Entry 7QG9 (electron microscopy, 3.45 A resolution); this record covers chains I and S of the 27 polymer chains in the assembly.

# Chain I
Name: Minor tail protein
Source organism: Escherichia phage T5
UniProtKB: Q6QGE3 (TAIL1_BPT5); numbering as in UniProt (aligned over 1-298)
Sequence (298 residues; numbered 1 to 298; the number before each row is that of its first residue):
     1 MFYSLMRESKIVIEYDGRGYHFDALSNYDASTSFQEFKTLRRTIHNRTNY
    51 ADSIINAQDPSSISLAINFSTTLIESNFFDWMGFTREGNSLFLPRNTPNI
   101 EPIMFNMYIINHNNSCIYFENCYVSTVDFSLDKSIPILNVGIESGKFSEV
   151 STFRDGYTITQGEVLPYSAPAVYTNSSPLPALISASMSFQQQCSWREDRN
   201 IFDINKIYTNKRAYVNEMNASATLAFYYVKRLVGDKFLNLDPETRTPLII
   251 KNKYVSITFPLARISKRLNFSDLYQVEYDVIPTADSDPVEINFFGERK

# Chain S
Name: L-shaped tail fiber protein p132
Source organism: Escherichia phage T5
UniProtKB: Q7Y5D9 (FIBL2_BPT5); residue numbers follow UniProt; this construct covers 1-140
Sequence (140 residues; numbered 1 to 140; the number before each row is that of its first residue):
     1 MSTENRVIDLVVDENVPYGLLMQFMDVDDSVYPSTSKPVDLTDFSLRGSI
    51 KSSLEDGAETVASFTTAIVDAAQGVASISLPVSAVTTIASKASKERDRYN
   101 PRQRLAGYYDVIITRTAVGSAASSFRIMEGKVYISDGVTQ
Not modelled in the structure: 1

# Chain I / chain S interface
Pairs across the interface (21):
  Ser168(I) with Arg98(S), hydrogen bond
  Ala169(I) with Arg98(S), hydrogen bond (backbone-side chain)
  Ala171(I) with Tyr99(S)
  Tyr173(I) with Tyr99(S), hydrogen bond
  Thr174(I) with Asn5(S)
  Asn175(I) with Asn5(S); Val7(S)
  Ser176(I) with Val7(S), hydrogen bond (side chain-backbone); Ile8(S), hydrogen bond (side chain-backbone); Asp9(S), hydrogen bond (side chain-backbone)
  Lys236(I) with Thr3(S)
  Phe237(I) with Glu4(S)
  Glu243(I) with Thr3(S)
  Arg245(I) with Ser2(S), hydrogen bond (backbone-backbone)
  Lys251(I) with Tyr99(S)
  Asn252(I) with Tyr99(S)
  Lys253(I) with Arg98(S)
  Arg297(I) with Pro101(S)
  Lys298(I) with Tyr99(S); Asn100(S); Pro101(S)
Also at the interface, not in a pair above, chain I (19 interface residues in all): Ser177, Thr246, Pro247
Also at the interface, not in a pair above, chain S (12 interface residues in all): Gln103

# Summary
The interface between chain I and chain S involves 19 residues on one side and 12 on the other, with 7
hydrogen bonds. Polar pairs include Ser168(I)-Arg98(S), Ala169(I)-Arg98(S) and Tyr173(I)-Tyr99(S).
Here chain I is Minor tail protein and chain S is L-shaped tail fiber protein p132, both from Escherichia
phage T5. Entry 7QG9 (Tail tip of siphophage T5 : common core proteins) was determined by electron microscopy,
deposited together with 7ZHJ, 7ZN2, 7ZN4, 7ZQB and 7ZQP.
